8ZMD - chains B and G of the 4 polymer chains in the assembly; structure by electron microscopy, 3.25 A resolution.

[Chain B]
Name: Guanine nucleotide-binding protein G(I)/G(S)/G(T) subunit beta-1
From: Homo sapiens
Reference sequence: P62873 (GBB1_HUMAN); residue numbers follow UniProt; this construct covers 2-340
Amino-acid sequence (345 residues; row label = number of the first residue in the row; numbers below 1 keep their minus sign (Met-4 is residue -4)):
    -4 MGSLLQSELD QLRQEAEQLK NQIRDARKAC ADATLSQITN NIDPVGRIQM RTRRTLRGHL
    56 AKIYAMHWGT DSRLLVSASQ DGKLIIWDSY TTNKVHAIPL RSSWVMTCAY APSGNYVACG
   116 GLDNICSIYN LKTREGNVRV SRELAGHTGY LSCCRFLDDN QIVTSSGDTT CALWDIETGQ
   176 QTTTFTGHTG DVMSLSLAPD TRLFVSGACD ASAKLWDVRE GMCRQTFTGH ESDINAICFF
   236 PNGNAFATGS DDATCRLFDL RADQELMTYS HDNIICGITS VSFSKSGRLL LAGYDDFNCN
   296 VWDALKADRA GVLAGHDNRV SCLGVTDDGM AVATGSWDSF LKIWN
Unresolved in the structure: -4 to 2
Differences from the reference sequence: initiating methionine (-4); expression tag (-3 to 1)
UniProt features mapped onto this chain:
  - modified residue: Ser2 (N-acetylserine), His266 (Phosphohistidine)
  - natural variant: Leu30 (L30F: In MRD42; uncertain significance), Arg52 (R52G: In MRD42), Gly64 (G64V: In MRD42), Asp76 (D76E: In MRD42; D76G: In MRD42), Gly77 (G77S: In MRD42), Lys78 (K78R: In MRD42), Ile80 (I80N: In MRD42; I80T: In MRD42), His91 (H91R: In MRD42; uncertain significance), Ala92 (A92T: In MRD42), Pro94 (P94S: In MRD42), Leu95 (L95P: In MRD42), Arg96 (R96L: In MRD42), 5 further natural variant entries in UniProt

[Chain G]
Name: Guanine nucleotide-binding protein G(I)/G(S)/G(O) subunit gamma-2
From: Homo sapiens
Reference sequence: P59768 (GBG2_HUMAN); residue numbers follow UniProt; this construct covers 1-71
Amino-acid sequence (71 residues; row label = number of the first residue in the row):
     1 MASNNTASIA QARKLVEQLK MEANIDRIKV SKAAADLMAY CEAHAKEDPL LTPVPASENP
    61 FREKKFFCAI L
Unresolved in the structure: 1-11, 62-71
UniProt features mapped onto this chain:
  - modified residue: Ala2 (N-acetylalanine), Cys68 (Cysteine methyl ester)
  - lipidation: Cys68 (S-geranylgeranyl cysteine)

[How chain B and chain G interact]
Contacting residue pairs (44):
  Leu7(B) - Ala12(G)  hydrophobic
  Leu14(B) - Val16(G)
  Leu14(B) - Leu19(G)  hydrophobic
  Leu14(B) - Lys20(G)
  Ile18(B) - Leu19(G)
  Cys25(B) - Arg27(G)
  Cys25(B) - Ile28(G)
  Cys25(B) - Val30(G)
  Asp27(B) - Val30(G)
  Leu30(B) - Val30(G)  hydrophobic
  Leu30(B) - Ala34(G)  hydrophobic
  Ile33(B) - Ala34(G)  hydrophobic
  Ile33(B) - Met38(G)
  Val40(B) - Leu51(G)  hydrophobic
  Met45(B) - Leu50(G)  hydrophobic
  Arg48(B) - Phe61(G)
  Arg49(B) - Pro60(G)
  Arg49(B) - Phe61(G)
  Phe235(B) - Leu37(G)  hydrophobic
  Phe235(B) - Tyr40(G)  hydrophobic
  Pro236(B) - Tyr40(G)
  Asp254(B) - Ala33(G)
  Arg256(B) - Arg27(G)
  Arg256(B) - Ile28(G)
  Leu261(B) - Val30(G)  hydrophobic
  Ser279(B) - Asp48(G)  hydrogen bond
  Lys280(B) - Asp48(G)
  Ser281(B) - Tyr40(G)
  Ser281(B) - His44(G)
  Ser281(B) - Asp48(G)  hydrogen bond
  Ser281(B) - Leu51(G)
  Gly282(B) - Cys41(G)
  Arg283(B) - Leu51(G)
  Leu284(B) - Leu50(G)  hydrophobic
  Leu284(B) - Leu51(G)  hydrophobic
  Leu300(B) - Met38(G)  hydrophobic
  Leu300(B) - Cys41(G)  hydrophobic
  Asp323(B) - Pro49(G)
  Gly324(B) - Pro49(G)
  Met325(B) - Pro49(G)  hydrophobic
  Met325(B) - Val54(G)  hydrophobic
  Ala326(B) - Phe61(G)  hydrophobic
  Ile338(B) - Phe61(G)  hydrophobic
  Asn340(B) - Phe61(G)
Interface residues without a listed pair, chain B (36 interface residues in all): Thr34, Ile43, Ser84, Tyr85, Asn237, Asn239, Val327
Interface residues without a listed pair, chain G (27 interface residues in all): Glu22, Ala23, Asp26, Lys29, Ser31, Asp36

[Summary]
The interface between chain B and chain G involves 36 residues on one side and 27 on the other; the contacts
include 2 hydrogen bonds. Among the polar pairs are Ser279(B)-Asp48(G) and Ser281(B)-Asp48(G).
Here chain B is Guanine nucleotide-binding protein G(I)/G(S)/G(T) subunit beta-1 and chain G is Guanine
nucleotide-binding protein G(I)/G(S)/G(O) subunit gamma-2, both from Homo sapiens. Entry 8ZMD
(Protease-activated receptor-2 (PAR2)/Gq complex) was determined by electron microscopy together with 8ZME
from the same study.
